5V8F - chains 6 and N of the 16 polymer chains in the assembly; structure by electron microscopy, 3.90 A resolution.

[Chain 6]
Molecule: DNA replication licensing factor MCM6
Organism: Saccharomyces cerevisiae (strain ATCC 204508 / S288c)
Notes: EC 3.6.4.12
UniProt: P53091 (MCM6_YEAST); numbering as in UniProt (aligned over 1-1017)
Amino-acid sequence (1017 residues; each row starts with the number of its first residue):
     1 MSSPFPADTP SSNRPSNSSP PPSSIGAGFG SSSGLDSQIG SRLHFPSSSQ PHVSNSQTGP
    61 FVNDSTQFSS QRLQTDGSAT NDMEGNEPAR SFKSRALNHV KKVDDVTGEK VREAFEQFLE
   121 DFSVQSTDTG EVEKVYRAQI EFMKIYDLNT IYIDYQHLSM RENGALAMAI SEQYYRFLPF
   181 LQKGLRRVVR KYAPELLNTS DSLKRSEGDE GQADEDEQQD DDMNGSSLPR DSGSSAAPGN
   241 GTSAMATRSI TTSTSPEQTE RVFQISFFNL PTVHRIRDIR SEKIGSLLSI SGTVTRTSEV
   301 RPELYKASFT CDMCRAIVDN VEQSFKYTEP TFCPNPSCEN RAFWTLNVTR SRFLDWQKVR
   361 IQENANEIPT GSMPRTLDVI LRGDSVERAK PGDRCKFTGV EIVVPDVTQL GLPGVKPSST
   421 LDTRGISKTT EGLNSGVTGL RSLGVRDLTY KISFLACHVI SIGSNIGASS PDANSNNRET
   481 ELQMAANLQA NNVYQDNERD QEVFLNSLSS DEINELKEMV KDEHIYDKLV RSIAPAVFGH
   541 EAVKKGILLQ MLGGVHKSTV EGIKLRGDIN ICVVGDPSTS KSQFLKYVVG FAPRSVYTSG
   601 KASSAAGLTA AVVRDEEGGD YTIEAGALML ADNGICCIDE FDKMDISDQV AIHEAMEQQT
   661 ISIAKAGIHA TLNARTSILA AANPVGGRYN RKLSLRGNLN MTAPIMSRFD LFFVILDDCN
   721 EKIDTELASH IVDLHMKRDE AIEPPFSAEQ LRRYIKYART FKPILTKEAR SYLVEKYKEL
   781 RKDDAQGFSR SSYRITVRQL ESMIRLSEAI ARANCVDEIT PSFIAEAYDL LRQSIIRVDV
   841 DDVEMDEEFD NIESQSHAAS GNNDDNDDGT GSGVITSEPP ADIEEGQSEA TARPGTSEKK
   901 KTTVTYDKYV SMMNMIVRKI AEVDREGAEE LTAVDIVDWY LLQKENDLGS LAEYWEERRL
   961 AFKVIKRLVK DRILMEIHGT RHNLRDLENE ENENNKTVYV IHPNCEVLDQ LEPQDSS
Not modelled in the structure: 1-102, 201-259, 422-444, 464-498, 835-901, 979-1017
Curated features (UniProtKB/Swiss-Prot):
  - motif: Ser-707 to Asp-710 (Arginine finger)
  - binding site (ATP): Gly-575 to Ser-582
  - modified residue: Ser-78 (Phosphoserine), Ser-249 (Phosphoserine), Ser-372 (Phosphoserine), Thr-766 (Phosphothreonine)
  - mutagenesis: Lys-581 (K581A: Loss of MCM2-7 complex helicase activity)

[Chain N]
Molecule: 39-nt DNA strand
Sequence (39 nucleotides; numbered 45 to 83; the number before each row is that of its first residue):
    45 AAAAGGCCTG CAGGCAAGTG CACAAACAAT ACTTAAATA

[How chain 6 and chain N interact]
Pairs across the interface (8):
  Ser-604(6) with DA48(N), hydrogen bond to the phosphate
  Ala-606(6) with DA47(N), phosphate contact
  Val-612(6) with DA47(N), phosphate contact
  Arg-614(6) with DA45(N), sugar contact
  Lys-665(6) with DA46(N), phosphate contact; DA47(N), salt bridge to the phosphate
  Ala-666(6) with DA45(N), phosphate contact; DA46(N), hydrogen bond to the phosphate
Other interface residues (no listed pair), chain 6 (7 interface residues in all): Gly-607

[Summary]
7 residues of chain 6 and 4 residues of chain N are in contact; the contacts include 2 hydrogen bonds and 1
salt bridge. Polar contacts include Ser-604(6)/DA48(N), Ala-666(6)/DA46(N) and Lys-665(6)/DA47(N). Curated
annotation (UniProt) lists 8 ATP-binding residues and one mutagenesis site on chain 6.
Here chain 6 is DNA replication licensing factor MCM6 (Saccharomyces cerevisiae (strain ATCC 204508 / S288c))
and chain N is a 39-nt DNA strand. Entry 5V8F (Structural basis of MCM2-7 replicative helicase loading by
ORC-Cdc6 and Cdt1) was determined by electron microscopy.
